2NUG - chains F and B of the 6 polymer chains in the assembly; structure by X-ray diffraction, 1.70 A resolution.

# Chain F
Molecule: 11-nt RNA strand
Sequence (11 nucleotides; row label = number of the first residue in the row):
    17 AGUGGCCUUGC
Bound ions: Mg2+ site 1: A17 (shared with Asp44(B), Glu110(B) of chain B; 1 residue of chain C); Mg2+ site 2 near G18 (its only coordinating residue here)

# Chain B
Name: Ribonuclease III
From: Aquifex aeolicus
Notes: EC 3.1.26.3
Reference sequence: O67082 (RNC_AQUAE); numbering as in UniProt (aligned over 1-221)
Amino-acid sequence (221 residues; numbered 1 to 221; the number before each row is that of its first residue):
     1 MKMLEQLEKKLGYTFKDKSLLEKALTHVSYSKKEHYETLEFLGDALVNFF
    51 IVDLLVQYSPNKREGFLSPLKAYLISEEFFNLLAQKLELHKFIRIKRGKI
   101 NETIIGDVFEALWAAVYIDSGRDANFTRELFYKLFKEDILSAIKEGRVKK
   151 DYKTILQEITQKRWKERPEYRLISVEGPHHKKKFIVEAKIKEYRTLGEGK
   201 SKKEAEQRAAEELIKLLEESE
Not modelled in the structure: 1-2, 221
Curated features (UniProtKB/Swiss-Prot):
  - active site: Asp44, Glu110
  - binding site (Mg(2+)): Glu40, Asp107, Glu110
  - mutagenesis: Asp44 (D44N: Very low catalytic activity, binds RNA normally), Glu110 (E110K: Loss of magnesium, alters ds-RNA binding, loss of activity), Gln157 (Q157A: No RNase activity, no RNA binding)
Bound ions: Mg2+ site 1: Glu37, Glu40; Mg2+ site 2: Glu40, Glu110 (shared with A17(F) of chain F); Mg2+ site 3: Asp44, Glu110 (shared with 1 residue of chain C; A17(F) of chain F); Mg2+ site 4 near Asp107 (its only coordinating residue here)
What the authors report for this chain:
  - binding site for the 11-nt RNA strand: His27, Lys99, Asn101
  - specificity-determining residues: His27
  - binding site for the 11-nt RNA strand: Asp44, Lys153, Gln157
  - Mg2+ coordination through a water molecule: Glu64
  - catalytic residues: Glu40, Asp44, Asp107, Glu110
  - mutagenesis - D44N: decreased binding to Mg2+ (proposed by the authors, not directly observed)

# How chain F and chain B interact
Pairs across the interface (11; chain F residue first):
  A17(F) - Glu40(B)  phosphate contact
  A17(F) - Phe41(B)  sugar contact
  A17(F) - Asp44(B)  phosphate contact
  A17(F) - Glu110(B)  phosphate contact
  C23(F) - His179(B)  hydrogen bond to the sugar
  U24(F) - His179(B)  sugar contact
  U24(F) - His180(B)  hydrogen bond to the sugar
  U25(F) - His180(B)  hydrogen bond to the sugar
  G26(F) - Lys96(B)  sugar contact
  G26(F) - Lys99(B)  sugar contact
  C27(F) - Lys96(B)  sugar contact
Other interface residues (no listed pair), chain F (7 interface residues in all): G18

# In short
7 residues of chain F face 8 of chain B across their interface; the contacts include 3 hydrogen bonds. Among
the polar pairs are C23(F)-His179(B), U24(F)-His180(B) and U25(F)-His180(B). From the paper: catalytic
residues Glu40(B), Asp44(B) and Asp107(B) among others; D44N of chain B reduces binding to Mg2+.
Chain F is an 11-nt RNA strand and chain B is Ribonuclease III (Aquifex aeolicus); the structure, Crystal
structure of RNase III from Aquifex aeolicus complexed with ds-RNA at 1.7-Angstrom Resolution, was determined
by X-ray diffraction together with 2NUE and 2NUF from the same study.
